7VII - chains E and K of the 14 polymer chains in the assembly; structure by electron microscopy, 5.60 A resolution (low resolution: residue-level contacts below are approximate; hydrogen-bond / salt-bridge calls are withheld).

== Chain E ==
Molecule: Major capsid protein
Organism: Escherichia phage lambda
Reference sequence: P03713 (CAPSD_LAMBD); residue numbers follow UniProt; this construct covers 1-341
Amino-acid sequence (341 residues; row label = number of the first residue in the row):
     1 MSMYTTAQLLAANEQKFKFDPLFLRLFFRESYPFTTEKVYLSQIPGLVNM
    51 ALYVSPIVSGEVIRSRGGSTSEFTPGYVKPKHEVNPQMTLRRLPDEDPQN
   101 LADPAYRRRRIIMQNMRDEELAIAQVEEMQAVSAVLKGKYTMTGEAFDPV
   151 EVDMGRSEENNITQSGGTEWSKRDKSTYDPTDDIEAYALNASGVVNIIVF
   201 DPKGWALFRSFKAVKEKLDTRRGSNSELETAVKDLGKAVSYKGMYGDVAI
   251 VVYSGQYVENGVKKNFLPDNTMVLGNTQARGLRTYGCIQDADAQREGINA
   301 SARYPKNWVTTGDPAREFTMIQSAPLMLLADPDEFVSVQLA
Not modelled in the structure: 1-2

== Chain K ==
Molecule: Capsid decoration protein
Organism: Escherichia phage lambda
Reference sequence: P03712 (DECO_LAMBD); numbering as in UniProt (aligned over 1-110)
Amino-acid sequence (110 residues; numbered 1 to 110; the number before each row is that of its first residue):
     1 MTSKETFTHYQPQGNSDPAHTATAPGGLSAKAPAMTPLMLDTSSRKLVAW
    51 DGTTDGAAVGILAVAADQTSTTLTFYKSGTFRYEDVLWPEAASDETKKRT
   101 AFAGTAISIV
Not modelled in the structure: 1

== Chain E / chain K interface ==
Contacting residue pairs (5):
  Glu145(E) - Thr72(K)
  Glu145(E) - Thr74(K)
  Ala146(E) - Thr74(K)
  Phe147(E) - Val64(K)
  Asp148(E) - Val64(K)
Interface residues without a listed pair, chain E (5 interface residues in all): Gln294
Interface residues without a listed pair, chain K (5 interface residues in all): Tyr10, Leu73

== Overview ==
The chain E/chain K interface involves 5 residues from each chain.
Chain E is Major capsid protein and chain K is Capsid decoration protein, both from Escherichia phage lambda;
the structure, cryoEM structure of bacteriophage lambda capsid at 5.6 Angstrom, was determined by electron
microscopy together with 7VI9, 7VIA and 7VIK from the same study.
